8AHM - chains A and E of the 6 polymer chains in the assembly; structure by X-ray diffraction, 2.42 A resolution.

[Chain A]
Protein: Tubulin alpha-1B chain
From: Bos taurus
UniProt: P81947 (TBA1B_BOVIN); residue numbers follow UniProt; this construct covers 1-451
Sequence (451 residues; row label = number of the first residue in the row):
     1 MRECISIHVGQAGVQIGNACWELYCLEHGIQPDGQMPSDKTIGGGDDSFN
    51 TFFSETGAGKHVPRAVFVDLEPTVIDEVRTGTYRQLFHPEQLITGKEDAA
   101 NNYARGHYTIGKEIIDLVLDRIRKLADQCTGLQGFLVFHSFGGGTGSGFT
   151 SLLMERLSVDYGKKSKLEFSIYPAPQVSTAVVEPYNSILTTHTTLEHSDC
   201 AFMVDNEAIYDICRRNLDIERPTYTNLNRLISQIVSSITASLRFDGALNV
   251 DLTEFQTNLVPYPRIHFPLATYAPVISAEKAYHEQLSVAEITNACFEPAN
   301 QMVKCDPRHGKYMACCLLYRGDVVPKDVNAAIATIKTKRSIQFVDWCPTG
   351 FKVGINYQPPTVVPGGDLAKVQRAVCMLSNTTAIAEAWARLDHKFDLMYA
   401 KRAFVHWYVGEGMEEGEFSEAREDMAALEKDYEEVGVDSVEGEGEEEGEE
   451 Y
Not modelled in the structure: 438-451
Bound ions: Ca2+: Asp39, Thr41, Gly44, Glu55
Ligand contacts: GTP (guanosine-5'-triphosphate): Gly10, Gln11, Ala12, Gln15, Ile16, Asp69, Asp98, Ala99, Ala100, Asn101, Ser140, Gly142, Gly143, Gly144, Thr145, Gly146, Ile171, Pro173, Val177, Ser178, Thr179, Glu183, Asn206, Tyr224, Leu227, Asn228, Ile231

[Chain E]
Protein: Stathmin-4
From: Rattus norvegicus
UniProt: P63043 (STMN4_RAT); residues -43 to 145 here correspond to UniProt positions 1-189 (UniProt number = residue number + 44)
Sequence (189 residues; numbered -43 to 145; the number before each row is that of its first residue; numbers below 1 keep their minus sign (Met-43 is residue -43)):
   -43 MTLAAYKEKMKELPLVSLFCSCFLSDPLNKSSYKYEADTVDLNWCVISDM
     7 EVIELNKCTSGQSFEVILKPPSFDGVPEFNASLPRRRDPSLEEIQKKLEA
    57 AEERRKYQEAELLKHLAEKREHEREVIQKAIEENNNFIKMAKEKLAQKME
   107 SNKENREAHLAAMLERLQEKDKHAEEVRKNKELKEEASR
Not modelled in the structure: -43 to 5, 29-43, 142-145
UniProt features mapped onto this chain:
  - modified residue: Ser46 (Phosphoserine)
  - lipidation (S-palmitoyl cysteine): Cys-24, Cys-22

[Interface between chain A and chain E]
Contacting residue pairs (56):
  His107(A) - Leu54(E)
  Tyr108(A) - Leu54(E)  hydrophobic
  Tyr108(A) - Ala57(E)  hydrophobic
  Tyr108(A) - Arg61(E)
  Thr109(A) - Arg61(E)  hydrogen bond
  Lys112(A) - Glu58(E)  salt bridge
  Leu152(A) - Leu54(E)  hydrophobic
  Glu155(A) - Ile50(E)
  Arg156(A) - Leu47(E)
  Arg156(A) - Gln51(E)
  Val159(A) - Pro45(E)
  His197(A) - Pro45(E)
  Asp245(A) - Cys14(E)
  Asp245(A) - Ser16(E)
  Ala247(A) - Asn12(E)
  Ala247(A) - Ser19(E)
  Leu248(A) - Ser19(E)
  Pro325(A) - Gln18(E)
  Pro325(A) - Phe20(E)  hydrophobic
  Asn329(A) - Met6(E)
  Asn329(A) - Val8(E)
  Asn329(A) - Phe20(E)
  Asn329(A) - Val22(E)
  Lys336(A) - Leu24(E)
  Asp345(A) - Pro27(E)
  Asp345(A) - Ser28(E)  hydrogen bond (backbone-backbone)
  Trp346(A) - Pro27(E)
  Cys347(A) - Pro27(E)
  Pro348(A) - Lys25(E)
  Pro348(A) - Pro27(E)
  Thr349(A) - Ile23(E)
  Thr349(A) - Leu24(E)  hydrogen bond (backbone-backbone)
  Thr349(A) - Lys25(E)  hydrogen bond (backbone-backbone)
  Gly350(A) - Val22(E)
  Phe351(A) - Glu21(E)
  Phe351(A) - Val22(E)  hydrogen bond (backbone-backbone)
  Lys352(A) - Phe20(E)
  Lys352(A) - Glu21(E)  salt bridge
  Val353(A) - Ser19(E)
  Val353(A) - Phe20(E)  hydrogen bond (backbone-backbone)
  Gly354(A) - Gln18(E)
  Ile355(A) - Gly17(E)
  Ile355(A) - Gln18(E)  hydrogen bond (backbone-backbone)
  Asn356(A) - Ser16(E)
  Tyr357(A) - Thr15(E)
  Tyr357(A) - Ser16(E)  hydrogen bond (backbone-backbone)
  Tyr357(A) - Gly17(E)
  Tyr357(A) - Gln18(E)  hydrogen bond
  Val409(A) - Gln64(E)
  Gly410(A) - Arg61(E)
  Gly410(A) - Gln64(E)
  Glu411(A) - Arg61(E)  hydrogen bond (backbone-side chain)
  Gly412(A) - Ala57(E)
  Gly412(A) - Arg60(E)  hydrogen bond (backbone-side chain)
  Gly412(A) - Arg61(E)
  Glu414(A) - Arg60(E)  salt bridge
Also at the interface, not in a pair above, chain A (38 interface residues in all): Ser158, Glu196, Val328, Ile332, Ala333
Also at the interface, not in a pair above, chain E (32 interface residues in all): Pro26, Asp44, Ser46, Lys53, Glu55

[Overview]
Chain A and chain E form an interface of 38 and 32 residues respectively; the contacts include 11 hydrogen
bonds and 3 salt bridges. Polar contacts include Lys112(A)-Glu58(E), Lys352(A)-Glu21(E) and
Glu414(A)-Arg60(E). Ligands of chain A: GTP. Asp39(A), Thr41(A), Gly44(A) and Glu55(A) coordinate Ca2+.
Chain A is Tubulin alpha-1B chain (Bos taurus) and chain E is Stathmin-4 (Rattus norvegicus); the structure,
Crystal structure of tubulin in complex with C(13)/C(13')-Bis-Desmethyl-Disorazole Z, was determined by X-ray
diffraction.
